PDB entry 4LQD | X-ray diffraction, 2.45 A resolution | chain A

Chain A:
Name: Toll/interleukin-1 receptor domain-containing adapter protein
From: Homo sapiens
Notes: fragment: TIRAP TIR domain
Reference sequence: P58753 (TIRAP_HUMAN); residues 81-221 here = UniProt positions 81-221
Amino-acid sequence (144 residues; row label = number of the first residue in the row):
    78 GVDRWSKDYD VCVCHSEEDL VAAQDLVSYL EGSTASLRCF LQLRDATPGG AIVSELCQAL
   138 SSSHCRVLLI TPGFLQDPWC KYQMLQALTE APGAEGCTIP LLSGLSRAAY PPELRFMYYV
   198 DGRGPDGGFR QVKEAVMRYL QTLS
Not modelled in the structure: 110-124, 168-171
Disulfide bonds: Cys-89/Cys-134, Cys-142/Cys-174
Modified / non-standard residues: Cys-91 (s,s-(2-hydroxyethyl)thiocysteine; CME); Cys-157 (s,s-(2-hydroxyethyl)thiocysteine; CME)
Construct notes: expression tag (78-80)
Swiss-Prot annotation at these positions:
  - natural variant: Asp-96 (D96N: Hypomorphic variant resulting in impaired NF-kappa-B activation and TNF production), Ser-180 (S180L: The functional impact of this variant is unclear), Val-197 (V197I: Does not affect NF-kappa-B activation and TNF production)
  - mutagenesis: Pro-125 (P125H: Abolishes NF-kappa-B activation)

Overview:
Curated annotation (UniProt) lists one mutagenesis site.
Chain A is Toll/interleukin-1 receptor domain-containing adapter protein (Homo sapiens); the structure, The
crystal structures of the Brucella protein TcpB and the TLR adaptor protein TIRAP show structural ..., was
determined by X-ray diffraction (same publication as 4LQC).
